Entry 4ZFO (X-ray diffraction, 1.90 A resolution); this record covers chains B and A of the 3 polymer chains in the assembly.

== Chain B ==
Molecule: J22.9-xi Fab, Light Chain
Source organism: Mus musculus
Notes: antibody fragment or engineered binder
Sequence (213 residues; numbered 1 to 213; the number before each row is that of its first residue):
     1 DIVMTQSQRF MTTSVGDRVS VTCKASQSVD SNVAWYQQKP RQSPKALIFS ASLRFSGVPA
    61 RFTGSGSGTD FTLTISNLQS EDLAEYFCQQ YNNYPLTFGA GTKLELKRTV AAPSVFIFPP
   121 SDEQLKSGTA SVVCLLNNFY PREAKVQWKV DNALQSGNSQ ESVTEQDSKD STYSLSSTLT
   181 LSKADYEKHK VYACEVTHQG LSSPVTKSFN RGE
Cystine bridges: C23-C88, C134-C194
Ion coordination: Cu ion site 1: D1 (shared with 1 residue of chain L); Cu ion site 2: H189 (together with bis-tris buffer)

== Chain A ==
Molecule: J22.9-xi Fab, Heavy Chain
Source organism: Mus musculus
Notes: antibody fragment or engineered binder
Sequence (221 residues; numbered 1 to 221; the number before each row is that of its first residue):
     1 QVQLQQSGGG LVQPGGSLKL SCAASGIDFS RYWMSWVRRA PGKGLEWIGE INPDSSTINY
    61 APSLKDKFII SRDNAKNTLY LQMSKVRSED TALYYCASLY YDYGDAMDYW GQGTSVTVSS
   121 ASTKGPSVFP LAPSSKSTSG GTAALGCLVK DYFPEPVTVS WNSGALTSGV HTFPAVLQSS
   181 GLYSLSSVVT VPSSSLGTQT YICNVNHKPS NTKVDKRVEP A
Not modelled in the structure: 134-138, 221
Cystine bridges: C22-C96, C147-C203

== Interface between chain B and chain A ==
Contacting residue pairs (72):
  D1(B) with P62(A)
  Y36(B) with L99(A); W110(A), hydrophobic
  Q38(B) with R39(A), hydrogen bond; L45(A); Y95(A), hydrogen bond
  Q42(B) with Y95(A)
  S43(B) with Y95(A); W110(A); G111(A), hydrogen bond (side chain-backbone); Q112(A)
  P44(B) with L45(A), hydrophobic; Y95(A); W110(A), hydrogen bond (backbone-side chain)
  K45(B) with D108(A); W110(A)
  A46(B) with D108(A), hydrogen bond (backbone-side chain); W110(A)
  F49(B) with A106(A), hydrophobic
  F55(B) with A106(A); M107(A); D108(A)
  S56(B) with A106(A), hydrogen bond (backbone-backbone); M107(A)
  E85(B) with R39(A), salt bridge
  F87(B) with R39(A); G44(A); L45(A)
  Q89(B) with W47(A)
  Y94(B) with W47(A), hydrophobic; E50(A), hydrogen bond; N59(A)
  P95(B) with W47(A), hydrophobic; Y60(A); P62(A)
  L96(B) with W47(A)
  F98(B) with L45(A); E46(A); W47(A)
  F116(B) with S139(A); A144(A), hydrophobic
  F118(B) with L131(A); A132(A); A144(A)
  S121(B) with F129(A); P130(A)
  E123(B) with F129(A); P130(A); K216(A)
  Q124(B) with F129(A); K150(A)
  S131(B) with L148(A); K150(A)
  V133(B) with L131(A), hydrophobic
  L135(B) with F173(A), hydrophobic; V188(A), hydrophobic
  N137(B) with H171(A); T190(A)
  N138(B) with H171(A), hydrogen bond
  Q160(B) with V176(A); L177(A), hydrogen bond (side chain-backbone); Q178(A)
  E161(B) with V176(A)
  S162(B) with F173(A); P174(A), hydrogen bond (side chain-backbone)
  V163(B) with P174(A)
  T164(B) with F173(A)
  D167(B) with H171(A)
  S174(B) with H171(A); F173(A)
  L175(B) with F173(A)
  S176(B) with F173(A)
Interface residues without a listed pair, chain B (41 interface residues in all): R54, A100, S127, T129
Interface residues without a listed pair, chain A (43 interface residues in all): W33, V37, A61, D105, G113, T142, L145, T172, S186

== Overview ==
41 residues of chain B and 43 residues of chain A are in contact; the contacts include 10 hydrogen bonds and 1
salt bridge. Polar contacts include E85(B)-R39(A), Q38(B)-R39(A) and Q38(B)-Y95(A).
Here chain B is J22.9-xi Fab, Light Chain and chain A is J22.9-xi Fab, Heavy Chain, both from Mus musculus.
Entry 4ZFO (J22.9-xi: chimeric mouse/human antibody against human BCMA (CD269)) was determined by X-ray
diffraction.
